Entry 9IK9 (electron microscopy, 3.37 A resolution); this record covers chains A and D of the 6 polymer chains in the assembly.

== Chain A ==
Protein: Guanine nucleotide-binding protein G(i) subunit alpha-1
From: Homo sapiens
UniProtKB: P63096 (GNAI1_HUMAN); numbering as in UniProt (aligned over 5-354)
Chain sequence (350 residues; each row starts with the number of its first residue):
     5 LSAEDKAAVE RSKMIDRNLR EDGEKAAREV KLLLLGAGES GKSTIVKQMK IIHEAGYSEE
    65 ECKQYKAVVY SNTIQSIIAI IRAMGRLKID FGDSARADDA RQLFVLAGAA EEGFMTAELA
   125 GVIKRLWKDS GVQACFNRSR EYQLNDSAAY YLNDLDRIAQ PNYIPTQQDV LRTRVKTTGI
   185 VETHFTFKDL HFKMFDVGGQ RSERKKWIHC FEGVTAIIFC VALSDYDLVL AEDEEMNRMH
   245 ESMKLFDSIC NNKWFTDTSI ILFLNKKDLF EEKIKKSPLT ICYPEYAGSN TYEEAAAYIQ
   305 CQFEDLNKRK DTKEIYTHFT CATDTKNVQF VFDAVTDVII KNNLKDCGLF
Unresolved in the structure: 56-181, 234-240
Curated features (UniProtKB/Swiss-Prot):
  - region: Lys35 to Thr48 (G1 motif), Asp173 to Thr181 (G2 motif), Phe196 to Arg205 (G3 motif), Ile265 to Asp272 (G4 motif), Thr324 to Thr329 (G5 motif)
  - binding site (GTP): Glu43 to Thr48, Ser151, Leu175 to Thr181, Asp200 to Gln204, Asn269 to Asp272, Ala326
  - binding site (Mg(2+)): Ser47, Thr181
  - modified residue: Arg178 (ADP-ribosylarginine), Gln204 (Deamidated glutamine), Cys351 (ADP-ribosylcysteine)
  - natural variant: Gly40 (G40C: In NEDHISB; G40R: In NEDHISB), Gly45 (G45D: In NEDHISB), Thr48 (T48I: In NEDHISB; T48K: In NEDHISB), Gln52 (Q52P: In NEDHISB), Ser75 (deletion: In NEDHISB; uncertain significance), Gln172 (deletion: In NEDHISB), Asp173 (D173V: In NEDHISB), Glu186 to Phe189 (deletion: In NEDHISB; uncertain significance), Cys224 (C224Y: In NEDHISB), Lys270 (K270N: In NEDHISB; K270R: In NEDHISB), Asp272 (D272G: In NEDHISB), Ala326 (A326P: In NEDHISB), 1 further natural variant entry in UniProt
  - mutagenesis: Gly42 (G42R: Abolishes switch to an activated conformation and dissociation from beta and gamma subunits upon GTP binding. Abolishes interaction with RGS family members), Glu116 (E116L: Enhances interaction (inactive GDP-bound) with RGS14), Gln147 (Q147L: Enhances interaction (inactive GDP-bound) with RGS14), Glu245 (E245L: Enhances interaction (inactive GDP-bound) with RGS14)

== Chain D ==
Protein: Somatostatin receptor type 1
From: Homo sapiens
UniProtKB: P30872 (SSR1_HUMAN); residue numbers follow UniProt; this construct covers 1-391
Chain sequence (393 residues; numbered 1 to 393; the number before each row is that of its first residue):
     1 MFPNGTASSP SSSPSPSPGS CGEGGGSRGP GAGAADGMEE PGRNASQNGT LSEGQGSAIL
    61 ISFIYSVVCL VGLCGNSMVI YVILRYAKMK TATNIYILNL AIADELLMLS VPFLVTSTLL
   121 RHWPFGALLC RLVLSVDAVN MFTSIYCLTV LSVDRYVAVV HPIKAARYRR PTVAKVVNLG
   181 VWVLSLLVIL PIVVFSRTAA NSDGTVACNM LMPEPAQRWL VGFVLYTFLM GFLLPVGAIC
   241 LCYVLIIAKM RMVALKAGWQ QRKRSERKIT LMVMMVVMVF VICWMPFYVV QLVNVFAEQD
   301 DATVSQLSVI LGYANSCANP ILYGFLSDNF KRSFQRILCL SWMDNAAEEP VDYYATALKS
   361 RAYSVEDFQP ENLESGGVFR NGTCTSRITT LLE
Unresolved in the structure: 1-56, 200-206, 347-393
Differences from the reference sequence: expression tag (392-393)
Cystine bridges: Cys130-Cys208

== How chain A and chain D interact ==
Residue-residue contacts (20):
  Arg32(A) - Ile163(D)
  Tyr320(A) - Ala257(D)
  Tyr320(A) - Trp259(D)  hydrogen bond
  Thr321(A) - Gly258(D)
  Phe334(A) - Ala257(D)
  Phe334(A) - Gly258(D)
  Asp337(A) - Lys256(D)
  Thr340(A) - Val253(D)
  Asp341(A) - Val253(D)
  Ile344(A) - Val253(D)  hydrophobic
  Asn347(A) - Ala158(D)  hydrogen bond (side chain-backbone)
  Asn347(A) - Pro162(D)
  Leu348(A) - Val159(D)  hydrophobic
  Leu348(A) - Met250(D)  hydrophobic
  Lys349(A) - Asp328(D)
  Cys351(A) - Arg155(D)  hydrogen bond (backbone-side chain)
  Gly352(A) - Leu326(D)
  Leu353(A) - Ile269(D)
  Phe354(A) - Lys268(D)
  Phe354(A) - Ile269(D)  hydrophobic
Other interface residues (no listed pair), chain A (19 interface residues in all): Glu25, Glu28, Ile319, Asp350
Other interface residues (no listed pair), chain D (23 interface residues in all): Thr93, Ala166, Arg169, Arg170, Ile246, Lys249, Val273, Ser327

== Summary ==
19 residues of chain A and 23 residues of chain D are in contact, with 3 hydrogen bonds. Polar pairs include
Tyr320(A)-Trp259(D), Asn347(A)-Ala158(D) and Cys351(A)-Arg155(D). From UniProt: 24 GTP-binding residues,
Mg2+-binding residues Ser47(A) and Thr181(A) and 4 mutagenesis sites on chain A.
Here chain A is Guanine nucleotide-binding protein G(i) subunit alpha-1 and chain D is Somatostatin receptor
type 1, both from Homo sapiens. Entry 9IK9 (Cryo-EM Structure of SST analogs bond SSTR1-Gi complex) was
determined by electron microscopy (same publication as 9IK8).
